Entry 8FA2 (electron microscopy, 2.82 A resolution); this record covers chains A and F of the 6 polymer chains in the assembly.

Chain A:
Protein: Scaffolded Spike protein S2' HR1
Source organism: Nostoc punctiforme PCC 73102
UniProt: chimeric construct of B2J981, P0DTC2: residues 742-915 from B2J981 (B2J981_NOSP7) positions 5-178 (UniProt number = residue number - 737); residues 917-988 from P0DTC2 (SPIKE_SARS2) positions 917-988 (same numbers)
Amino-acid sequence (257 residues; row label = number of the first residue in the row):
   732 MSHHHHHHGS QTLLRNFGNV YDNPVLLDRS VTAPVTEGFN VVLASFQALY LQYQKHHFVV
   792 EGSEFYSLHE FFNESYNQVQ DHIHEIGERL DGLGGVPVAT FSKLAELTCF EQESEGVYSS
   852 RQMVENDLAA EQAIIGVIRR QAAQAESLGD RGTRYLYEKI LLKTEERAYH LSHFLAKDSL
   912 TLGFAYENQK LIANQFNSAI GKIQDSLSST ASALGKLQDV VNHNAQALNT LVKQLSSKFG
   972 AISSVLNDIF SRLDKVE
Disordered / not traced: 732-917
Differences from the reference sequence: initiating methionine (732); expression tag (733-741); linker (916); conflict His-954 (Gln in P0DTC2), Lys-969 (Asn in P0DTC2), Phe-981 (Leu in P0DTC2)
What the authors report for this chain:
  - self-association interface (contacts with another copy of this molecule); pairs are residue here / residue on that copy: Lys-969/Phe-970

Chain F:
Protein: Spike protein S2' 42G
Source organism: Severe acute respiratory syndrome coronavirus 2
UniProt: P0DTC2 (SPIKE_SARS2); the construct has insertions or renumbered stretches relative to UniProt, so the offset changes along the chain: 1157-1166 = UniProt 1157-1166; 1168-1202 = UniProt 1167-1201
Amino-acid sequence (46 residues; numbered 1157 to 1202; the number before each row is that of its first residue):
  1157 KNHTSPDVDL GGDISGINAS VVNIQKEIDR LNEVAKNLNE SLIDLQ
Disordered / not traced: 1157-1158, 1202
Differences from the reference sequence: insertion (1167)
UniProt features mapped onto this chain:
  - glycosylation (N-linked (GlcNAc...) asparagine): Asn-1158 (complex), Asn-1174 (complex), Asn-1195 (complex)

Interface between chain A and chain F:
Residue-residue contacts (40):
  Asn-919(A) with Leu-1201(F)
  Ile-923(A) with Ile-1199(F), hydrophobic
  Gln-926(A) with Glu-1196(F); Ser-1197(F), hydrogen bond (side chain-backbone); Leu-1198(F), hydrogen bond (side chain-backbone); Ile-1199(F)
  Ser-929(A) with Ser-1197(F), hydrogen bond
  Lys-933(A) with Val-1190(F); Asn-1193(F), hydrogen bond (side chain-backbone); Glu-1196(F), salt bridge; Ser-1197(F)
  Asp-936(A) with Arg-1186(F), salt bridge
  Ser-937(A) with Leu-1187(F)
  Ser-940(A) with Glu-1183(F); Arg-1186(F)
  Thr-941(A) with Leu-1187(F)
  Ser-943(A) with Glu-1183(F), hydrogen bond
  Ala-944(A) with Ile-1180(F); Glu-1183(F)
  Lys-947(A) with Ile-1180(F); Glu-1183(F), salt bridge
  Leu-948(A) with Val-1178(F), hydrophobic; Ile-1180(F), hydrophobic
  Val-951(A) with Ser-1176(F); Val-1178(F), hydrophobic
  His-954(A) with Ser-1176(F), hydrogen bond
  Asn-955(A) with Ala-1175(F); Ser-1176(F), hydrogen bond (side chain-backbone)
  Ala-958(A) with Ile-1173(F); Asn-1174(F)
  Leu-962(A) with Ile-1173(F), hydrophobic
  Gln-965(A) with Gly-1168(F); Asp-1169(F), hydrogen bond (side chain-backbone); Ile-1170(F)
  Lys-969(A) with Leu-1166(F); Gly-1167(F); Gly-1168(F), hydrogen bond (side chain-backbone)
  Ala-972(A) with Leu-1166(F)
  Ile-973(A) with Leu-1166(F), hydrophobic
  Val-976(A) with Val-1164(F), hydrophobic
Also at the interface, not in a pair above, chain A (26 interface residues in all): Leu-922, Ala-930, Thr-961
Also at the interface, not in a pair above, chain F (26 interface residues in all): Val-1177, Asn-1179, Leu-1194, Asp-1200

In short:
Chain A and chain F each contribute 26 residues to their interface; the contacts include 9 hydrogen bonds and
3 salt bridges. Polar contacts include Lys-933(A)/Glu-1196(F), Asp-936(A)/Arg-1186(F) and
Lys-947(A)/Glu-1183(F). From the paper: a self-association interface involving Lys-969(A).
Here chain A is Scaffolded Spike protein S2' HR1 (Nostoc punctiforme PCC 73102) and chain F is Spike protein
S2' 42G (Severe acute respiratory syndrome coronavirus 2). Entry 8FA2 (Cryo-EM structure of the SARS-CoV-2
Omicron HR1-42G complex) was determined by electron microscopy (same publication as 8FA1 and 7TIK).
